4PD4 - chains D and F of the 11 polymer chains in the assembly; structure by X-ray diffraction, 3.04 A resolution.

[Chain D]
Molecule: Cytochrome c1, heme protein, mitochondrial
Organism: Saccharomyces cerevisiae (strain ATCC 204508 / S288c)
UniProtKB: P07143 (CY1_YEAST); residues 62-309 here = UniProt positions 62-309
Amino-acid sequence (248 residues; row label = number of the first residue in the row):
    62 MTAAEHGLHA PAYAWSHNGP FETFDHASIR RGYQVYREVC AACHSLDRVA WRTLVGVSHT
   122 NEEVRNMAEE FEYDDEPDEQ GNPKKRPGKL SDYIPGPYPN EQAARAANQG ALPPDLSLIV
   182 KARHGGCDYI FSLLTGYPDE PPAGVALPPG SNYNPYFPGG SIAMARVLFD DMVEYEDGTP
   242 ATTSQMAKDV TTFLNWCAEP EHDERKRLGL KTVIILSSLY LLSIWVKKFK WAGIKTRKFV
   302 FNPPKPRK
Ion coordination: heme Fe: His-105, Met-225
Residues lining bound ligands:
  - 1,2-diacyl-glycerol-3-sn-phosphate (3PH): Leu-269, Lys-272, Thr-273, Ile-276, Leu-277
  - heme (HEM): Val-100, Cys-101, Ala-103, Cys-104, His-105, Asn-169, Ala-172, Leu-173, Pro-174, Pro-175, Leu-177, Ile-180, Arg-184, Tyr-190, Ile-191, Leu-195, Phe-218, Ile-223, Ala-224, Met-225, Val-228, Val-251, Leu-255
UniProt features mapped onto this chain:
  - binding site (heme c): Cys-101, Cys-104, His-105, Met-225
  - mutagenesis: Arg-166 (R166G: Abolishes catalytic activity), Lys-272 (K272A: Loss of RIP1 from the bc1 complex), Lys-288 (K288L: Loss of CYT1 and COB from the bc1 complex; when associated with L-289 and L-296), Lys-289 (K289L: Loss of CYT1 and COB from the bc1 complex; when associated with L-288 and L-296), Lys-296 (K296L: Loss of CYT1 and COB from the bc1 complex; when associated with L-288 and L-289)

[Chain F]
Molecule: Cytochrome b-c1 complex subunit 6
Organism: Saccharomyces cerevisiae (strain ATCC 204508 / S288c)
UniProtKB: P00127 (QCR6_YEAST); residue numbers follow UniProt; this construct covers 74-147
Amino-acid sequence (74 residues; numbered 74 to 147; the number before each row is that of its first residue):
    74 VTDQLEDLRE HFKNTEEGKA LVHHYEECAE RVKIQQQQPG YADLEHKEDC VEEFFHLQHY
   134 LDTATAPRLF DKLK
Disulfide bonds: Cys-101/Cys-123

[Interface between chain D and chain F]
Pairs across the interface - 52 pairs, chain D then chain F:
  Ala-64(D) / Phe-128(F)
  Ala-65(D) / Val-124(F)  hydrophobic
  Leu-69(D) / Phe-128(F)
  Leu-69(D) / Asp-135(F)
  Pro-72(D) / Asp-135(F)
  Pro-72(D) / Ala-139(F)  hydrophobic
  Tyr-74(D) / Arg-82(F)
  Tyr-74(D) / Thr-138(F)
  Tyr-74(D) / Ala-139(F)  hydrophobic
  Tyr-74(D) / Leu-142(F)  hydrophobic
  Tyr-74(D) / Phe-143(F)  hydrophobic
  Ala-75(D) / Phe-143(F)
  Trp-76(D) / Phe-143(F)  hydrophobic
  Arg-92(D) / Lys-147(F)
  Phe-192(D) / Leu-142(F)  hydrophobic
  Thr-196(D) / Leu-78(F)
  Thr-196(D) / Arg-82(F)  hydrogen bond (backbone-side chain)
  Pro-199(D) / Phe-127(F)  hydrophobic
  Pro-203(D) / Tyr-98(F)
  Pro-203(D) / Phe-127(F)  hydrophobic
  Ala-204(D) / Tyr-98(F)  hydrogen bond (backbone-side chain)
  Ala-204(D) / Ala-102(F)  hydrophobic
  Ala-204(D) / Val-105(F)  hydrophobic
  Ala-204(D) / Asp-122(F)
  Ala-204(D) / Cys-123(F)  hydrogen bond (backbone-backbone)
  Gly-205(D) / Val-105(F)
  Gly-205(D) / Asp-122(F)
  Val-206(D) / Asp-122(F)
  Val-206(D) / Val-124(F)  hydrophobic
  Tyr-214(D) / Val-124(F)
  Tyr-214(D) / Phe-127(F)  hydrophobic
  Tyr-214(D) / Phe-128(F)
  Pro-216(D) / Phe-128(F)  hydrophobic
  Tyr-217(D) / Arg-82(F)
  Tyr-217(D) / Asp-135(F)  hydrogen bond
  Asp-231(D) / Asp-76(F)
  Asp-238(D) / Lys-147(F)
  Thr-240(D) / Lys-147(F)
  Pro-241(D) / Gln-77(F)
  Thr-243(D) / Asp-76(F)
  Thr-243(D) / Gln-77(F)  hydrogen bond
  Thr-244(D) / Asp-76(F)  hydrogen bond
  Ser-245(D) / Asp-76(F)  hydrogen bond (backbone-side chain)
  Ser-245(D) / Gln-77(F)
  Ser-245(D) / Leu-78(F)
  Ser-245(D) / Leu-142(F)
  Ser-245(D) / Leu-146(F)
  Gln-246(D) / Leu-146(F)
  Gln-246(D) / Lys-147(F)  hydrogen bond (side chain-backbone)
  Lys-249(D) / Phe-143(F)
  Lys-249(D) / Leu-146(F)
  Lys-249(D) / Lys-147(F)  hydrogen bond (side chain-backbone)
Other interface residues (no listed pair), chain D (30 interface residues in all): Gly-68, His-70, Ala-73
Other interface residues (no listed pair), chain F (22 interface residues in all): Val-74, Glu-121, Gln-131

[Overview]
The interface between chain D and chain F involves 30 residues on one side and 22 on the other; the contacts
include 9 hydrogen bonds. Polar contacts include Thr-196(D)/Arg-82(F), Ala-204(D)/Tyr-98(F) and
Tyr-217(D)/Asp-135(F). Bound to chain D: heme and 1,2-diacyl-glycerol-3-sn-phosphate.
Here chain D is Cytochrome c1, heme protein, mitochondrial and chain F is Cytochrome b-c1 complex subunit 6,
both from Saccharomyces cerevisiae (strain ATCC 204508 / S288c). Entry 4PD4 (Structural analysis of
atovaquone-inhibited cytochrome bc1 complex reveals the molecular basis of antimalarial drug action) was
determined by X-ray diffraction.
